4GE7 - chains A and B; structure by X-ray diffraction, 2.10 A resolution.

# Chain A (and B)
Molecule: Kynurenine/alpha-aminoadipate aminotransferase, mitochondrial
Source organism: Homo sapiens
Notes: EC 2.6.1.39, 2.6.1.7; chain B of this document is another copy of the same molecule, construct and numbering; everything in this record applies to it too
UniProtKB: Q8N5Z0 (AADAT_HUMAN); numbering as in UniProt (aligned over 1-425)
Sequence (439 residues; numbered 1 to 439; the number before each row is that of its first residue):
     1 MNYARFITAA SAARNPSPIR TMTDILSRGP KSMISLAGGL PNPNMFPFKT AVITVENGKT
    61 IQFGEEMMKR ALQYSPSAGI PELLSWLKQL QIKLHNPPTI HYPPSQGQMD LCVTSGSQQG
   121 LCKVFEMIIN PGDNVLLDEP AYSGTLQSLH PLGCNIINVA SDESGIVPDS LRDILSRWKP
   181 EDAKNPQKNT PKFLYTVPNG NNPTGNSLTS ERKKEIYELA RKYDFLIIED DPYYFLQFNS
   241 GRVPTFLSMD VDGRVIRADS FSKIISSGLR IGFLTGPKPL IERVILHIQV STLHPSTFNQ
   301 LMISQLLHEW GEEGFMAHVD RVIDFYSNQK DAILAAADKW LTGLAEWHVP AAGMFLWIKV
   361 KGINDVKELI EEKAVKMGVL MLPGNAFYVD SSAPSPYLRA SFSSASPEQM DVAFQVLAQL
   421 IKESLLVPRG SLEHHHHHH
Not modelled in the structure: 429-439
Differences from the reference sequence: engineered mutation S240 (Lys in Q8N5Z0), G241 (Phe in Q8N5Z0); expression tag (426-439)
Modified residues: C122 (s-hydroxycysteine; CSO)
Ligand contacts:
  - 0K5 ((5-hydroxy-4-{[(1-hydroxy-2-oxo-6-phenoxy-1,2-dihydroquinolin-3-yl)amino]methyl}-6-methylpyridin-3-yl)methyl dihydrogen phosphate), molecule 1: S17, I19, G38, G39, L40, Y74, S75, P76, S77, Q289, L293, H294
  - 0K5, molecule 2: G116, S117, Q118, L121, Y142, Y195, V197, N202, D230, P232, Y233, S260, S262, K263, R270, F355, R399
Curated features (UniProtKB/Swiss-Prot):
  - binding site (substrate): R20, Y74, Y142, N202, R399
  - modified residue: K69 (N6-acetyllysine), K179 (N6-acetyllysine), K263 (N6-(pyridoxal phosphate)lysine), K339 (N6-acetyllysine), K367 (N6-acetyllysine), K422 (N6-acetyllysine)
What the authors report for this chain:
  - binding site for 0K5: L293

# Chain A / chain B interface
Residue-residue contacts - 224 pairs, chain A then chain B:
  A10(A) - P151(B)
  A13(A) - H150(B)  hydrogen bond (backbone-side chain)
  R14(A) - P151(B)
  N15(A) - Q147(B)
  N15(A) - H150(B)
  P16(A) - Q147(B)  hydrogen bond (backbone-side chain)
  P18(A) - S143(B)
  P18(A) - A386(B)  hydrophobic
  M22(A) - E371(B)
  M22(A) - L380(B)  hydrophobic
  M22(A) - M381(B)
  M22(A) - L382(B)  hydrophobic
  M22(A) - P383(B)
  I25(A) - E371(B)
  I25(A) - V375(B)
  L26(A) - L380(B)  hydrophobic
  P30(A) - V375(B)
  P30(A) - K376(B)
  P30(A) - G378(B)
  M33(A) - V375(B)
  M33(A) - G378(B)
  M33(A) - L380(B)  hydrophobic
  I34(A) - G378(B)  hydrogen bond (backbone-backbone)
  I34(A) - V379(B)
  I34(A) - L380(B)  hydrogen bond (backbone-backbone)
  I34(A) - Q409(B)
  I34(A) - V412(B)  hydrophobic
  S35(A) - L380(B)
  L36(A) - L380(B)  hydrogen bond (backbone-backbone)
  L36(A) - M381(B)  hydrophobic
  L36(A) - R399(B)
  L36(A) - A400(B)
  L36(A) - S401(B)  hydrogen bond (backbone-backbone)
  L36(A) - A405(B)  hydrophobic
  L36(A) - A413(B)  hydrophobic
  L36(A) - F414(B)  hydrophobic
  A37(A) - L380(B)  hydrogen bond (backbone-backbone)
  A37(A) - M381(B)
  A37(A) - L382(B)
  A37(A) - R399(B)  hydrogen bond (backbone-side chain)
  G38(A) - R399(B)
  G38(A) - S401(B)
  G39(A) - K263(B)  hydrogen bond (backbone-side chain)
  G39(A) - M354(B)
  G39(A) - F355(B)
  G39(A) - R399(B)
  L40(A) - S403(B)  hydrogen bond (backbone-side chain)
  P41(A) - S262(B)
  P41(A) - S267(B)
  P41(A) - Y326(B)
  P41(A) - M354(B)  hydrophobic
  N42(A) - F325(B)
  N42(A) - Y326(B)  hydrogen bond (backbone-side chain)
  N42(A) - S403(B)  hydrogen bond (side chain-backbone)
  N42(A) - S404(B)
  M45(A) - H318(B)
  M45(A) - F325(B)  hydrophobic
  F46(A) - S262(B)
  F46(A) - I265(B)
  F46(A) - S266(B)
  F46(A) - S267(B)
  P47(A) - V55(B)
  P47(A) - E56(B)  hydrogen bond (backbone-backbone)
  P47(A) - I265(B)
  P47(A) - L306(B)  hydrophobic
  P47(A) - W310(B)  hydrophobic
  F48(A) - I53(B)  hydrophobic
  F48(A) - T54(B)
  F48(A) - I61(B)  hydrophobic
  F48(A) - I265(B)  hydrophobic
  F48(A) - L269(B)  hydrophobic
  F48(A) - M302(B)
  F48(A) - L306(B)  hydrophobic
  K49(A) - T54(B)  hydrogen bond (backbone-backbone)
  K49(A) - E56(B)  salt bridge
  T50(A) - I53(B)
  T50(A) - T54(B)  hydrogen bond
  A51(A) - V52(B)
  A51(A) - I53(B)  hydrophobic
  V52(A) - A51(B)
  V52(A) - V52(B)  hydrogen bond (backbone-backbone)
  I53(A) - F48(B)  hydrophobic
  I53(A) - T50(B)
  I53(A) - A51(B)  hydrophobic
  I53(A) - M68(B)  hydrophobic
  T54(A) - P47(B)
  T54(A) - F48(B)
  T54(A) - K49(B)  hydrogen bond (backbone-backbone)
  T54(A) - T50(B)  hydrogen bond
  V55(A) - P47(B)
  E56(A) - P47(B)  hydrogen bond (backbone-backbone)
  E56(A) - K49(B)  salt bridge
  I61(A) - F48(B)  hydrophobic
  M68(A) - I53(B)  hydrophobic
  L72(A) - S266(B)  hydrogen bond (backbone-side chain)
  L72(A) - S267(B)  hydrogen bond (backbone-backbone)
  L72(A) - G268(B)  hydrogen bond (backbone-backbone)
  L72(A) - L269(B)  hydrophobic
  Q73(A) - S267(B)  hydrogen bond
  Q73(A) - G268(B)
  Y74(A) - S262(B)
  Y74(A) - K263(B)  hydrogen bond
  Y74(A) - S267(B)  hydrogen bond (backbone-side chain)
  Y74(A) - G268(B)
  Y74(A) - R270(B)
  S115(A) - T292(B)
  Q118(A) - V290(B)  hydrogen bond (side chain-backbone)
  Q118(A) - S291(B)
  Q119(A) - S291(B)  hydrogen bond (backbone-backbone)
  Q119(A) - T292(B)
  C122(A) - V290(B)
  C122(A) - S291(B)
  K123(A) - K123(B)
  E126(A) - H287(B)  salt bridge
  S143(A) - P18(B)
  Q147(A) - N15(B)
  Q147(A) - P16(B)  hydrogen bond (side chain-backbone)
  Q147(A) - V290(B)
  S148(A) - V290(B)  hydrogen bond (side chain-backbone)
  H150(A) - A13(B)  hydrogen bond (side chain-backbone)
  H150(A) - N15(B)
  P151(A) - A10(B)
  P151(A) - R14(B)
  S262(A) - P41(B)
  S262(A) - F46(B)
  S262(A) - Y74(B)
  K263(A) - G39(B)  hydrogen bond (side chain-backbone)
  K263(A) - P41(B)
  K263(A) - Y74(B)  hydrogen bond
  I265(A) - F46(B)
  I265(A) - P47(B)
  I265(A) - F48(B)  hydrophobic
  S266(A) - F46(B)
  S266(A) - L72(B)  hydrogen bond (side chain-backbone)
  S267(A) - P41(B)
  S267(A) - F46(B)
  S267(A) - L72(B)  hydrogen bond (backbone-backbone)
  S267(A) - Q73(B)  hydrogen bond
  S267(A) - Y74(B)  hydrogen bond (side chain-backbone)
  G268(A) - L72(B)  hydrogen bond (backbone-backbone)
  G268(A) - Q73(B)
  G268(A) - Y74(B)
  G268(A) - H294(B)
  G268(A) - S296(B)
  G268(A) - T297(B)  hydrogen bond (backbone-backbone)
  L269(A) - F48(B)  hydrophobic
  L269(A) - L72(B)  hydrophobic
  L269(A) - F298(B)  hydrophobic
  R270(A) - Y74(B)
  R270(A) - T292(B)  hydrogen bond (side chain-backbone)
  R270(A) - L293(B)
  R270(A) - H294(B)
  H287(A) - E126(B)  salt bridge
  V290(A) - Q118(B)  hydrogen bond (backbone-side chain)
  V290(A) - C122(B)
  V290(A) - Q147(B)
  V290(A) - S148(B)
  S291(A) - Q118(B)
  S291(A) - Q119(B)  hydrogen bond (backbone-backbone)
  S291(A) - C122(B)
  T292(A) - S115(B)
  T292(A) - Q119(B)
  T292(A) - R270(B)  hydrogen bond (backbone-side chain)
  T292(A) - T292(B)
  L293(A) - R270(B)
  H294(A) - G268(B)
  H294(A) - R270(B)
  S296(A) - G268(B)
  S296(A) - N299(B)  hydrogen bond
  T297(A) - G268(B)  hydrogen bond (backbone-backbone)
  F298(A) - L269(B)  hydrophobic
  F298(A) - F298(B)  hydrophobic
  F298(A) - M302(B)  hydrophobic
  N299(A) - S296(B)  hydrogen bond
  N299(A) - N299(B)
  M302(A) - F48(B)
  M302(A) - F298(B)  hydrophobic
  L306(A) - P47(B)  hydrophobic
  L306(A) - F48(B)  hydrophobic
  W310(A) - P47(B)  hydrophobic
  H318(A) - M45(B)
  F325(A) - N42(B)
  F325(A) - M45(B)  hydrophobic
  Y326(A) - P41(B)
  Y326(A) - N42(B)  hydrogen bond (side chain-backbone)
  M354(A) - P41(B)  hydrophobic
  F355(A) - G38(B)
  F355(A) - G39(B)
  E371(A) - M22(B)
  E371(A) - I25(B)
  V375(A) - I25(B)
  V375(A) - P30(B)
  V375(A) - M33(B)
  K376(A) - P30(B)
  G378(A) - P30(B)
  G378(A) - M33(B)
  G378(A) - I34(B)  hydrogen bond (backbone-backbone)
  V379(A) - M33(B)
  V379(A) - I34(B)
  L380(A) - M33(B)  hydrophobic
  L380(A) - I34(B)  hydrogen bond (backbone-backbone)
  L380(A) - S35(B)
  L380(A) - L36(B)  hydrogen bond (backbone-backbone)
  L380(A) - A37(B)  hydrogen bond (backbone-backbone)
  M381(A) - M22(B)
  M381(A) - L36(B)  hydrophobic
  M381(A) - A37(B)
  L382(A) - M22(B)  hydrophobic
  L382(A) - A37(B)
  A386(A) - P18(B)  hydrophobic
  R399(A) - L36(B)
  R399(A) - A37(B)  hydrogen bond (side chain-backbone)
  R399(A) - G38(B)  hydrogen bond (side chain-backbone)
  R399(A) - G39(B)
  A400(A) - L36(B)
  S401(A) - L36(B)  hydrogen bond (backbone-backbone)
  S401(A) - G38(B)
  S403(A) - L40(B)  hydrogen bond (side chain-backbone)
  S403(A) - N42(B)  hydrogen bond (backbone-side chain)
  S404(A) - N42(B)
  A405(A) - L36(B)  hydrophobic
  Q409(A) - I34(B)
  V412(A) - I34(B)  hydrophobic
  A413(A) - L36(B)  hydrophobic
Also at the interface, not in a pair above, chain A (104 interface residues in all): I19, T21, G29, A71, G144, I264, Q289, P295, I303, V322, P383, F414
Also at the interface, not in a pair above, chain B (104 interface residues in all): T21, G29, A71, G144, I264, Q289, P295, I303, V322, I333, M377

# Overview
The chain A/chain B interface involves 104 residues from each chain, with 55 hydrogen bonds and 4 salt
bridges. Among the polar pairs are K49(A)-E56(B), E126(A)-H287(B) and A13(A)-H150(B). Bound to chain A:
compound 0K5. Curated annotation (UniProt) lists 5 substrate-binding residues on chain A. From the paper: a
binding site for 0K5 at L293(A).
Chain A and chain B are both Kynurenine/alpha-aminoadipate aminotransferase, mitochondrial (Homo sapiens); the
structure, Kynurenine Aminotransferase II Inhibitors, was determined by X-ray diffraction together with 4GE4
and 4GE9 from the same study.
